Entry 7FJE (electron microscopy, 3.00 A resolution); this record covers chains a and m of the 8 polymer chains in the assembly.

[Chain a]
Name: T-cell surface glycoprotein CD3 zeta chain
From: Homo sapiens
UniProt: P20963 (CD3Z_HUMAN); residues 1-164 here = UniProt positions 1-164
Amino-acid sequence (165 residues; row label = number of the first residue in the row):
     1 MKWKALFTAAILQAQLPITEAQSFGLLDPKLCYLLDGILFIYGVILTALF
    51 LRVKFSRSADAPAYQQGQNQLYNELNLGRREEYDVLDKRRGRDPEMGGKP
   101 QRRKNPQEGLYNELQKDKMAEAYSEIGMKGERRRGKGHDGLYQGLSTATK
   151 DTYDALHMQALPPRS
Unresolved in the structure: 1-21, 55-165
Sequence notes: expression tag (165)
UniProt features mapped onto this chain:
  - modified residue: Ser58 (Phosphoserine), Tyr64 (Phosphotyrosine), Tyr72 (Phosphotyrosine), Tyr83 (Phosphotyrosine), Tyr111 (Phosphotyrosine), Tyr123 (Phosphotyrosine), Tyr142 (Phosphotyrosine), Tyr153 (Phosphotyrosine)

[Chain m]
Name: T cell receptor alpha variable 12-3, Possible J 11 gene segment, T cell receptor alpha chain constant
From: Homo sapiens
UniProt: chimeric construct of A0A0B4J271, A0N4Z6, P01848: residues 2-114 from A0A0B4J271 (TVAL3_HUMAN) positions 2-114 (same numbers); residues 116-132 from A0N4Z6 positions 4-20 (UniProt number = residue number - 112); residues 134-273 from P01848 positions 1-140 (UniProt number = residue number - 133)
Amino-acid sequence (272 residues; row label = number of the first residue in the row):
     2 MKSLRVLLVILWLQLSWVWSQQKEVEQDPGPLSVPEGAIVSLNCTYSNSA
    52 FQYFMWYRQYSRKGPELLMYTYSSGNKEDGRFTAQVDKSSKYISLFIRDS
   102 QPSDSATYLCAMSKGYSTLTFGKGTMLLVSPDIQNPDPAVYQLRDSKSSD
   152 KSVCLFTDFDSQTNVSQSKDSDVYITDKTVLDMRSMDFKSNSAVAWSNKS
   202 DFACANAFNNSIIPEDTFFPSPESSCDVKLVEKSFETDTNLNFQNLSVIG
   252 FRILLLKVAGFNLLMTLRLWSS
Unresolved in the structure: 2-27
Sequence notes: linker (115, 133)
UniProt features mapped onto this chain:
  - glycosylation (N-linked (GlcNAc...) asparagine): Asn44, Asn165, Asn199, Asn210, Asn246
  - region: Cys227 to Ser248 (Connecting peptide)
Disulfide bonds: Cys45-Cys111, Cys155-Cys205

[How chain a and chain m interact]
Pairs across the interface - 15 pairs, chain a then chain m:
  Gln22(a) - Glu233(m)
  Gln22(a) - Lys234(m)
  Ser23(a) - Phe236(m)  hydrogen bond (backbone-backbone)
  Ser23(a) - Glu237(m)
  Ser23(a) - Thr238(m)  hydrogen bond (backbone-side chain)
  Phe24(a) - Thr238(m)  hydrogen bond (backbone-side chain)
  Leu26(a) - Asn243(m)
  Leu26(a) - Asn246(m)
  Leu27(a) - Thr238(m)
  Leu27(a) - Leu242(m)
  Leu27(a) - Asn243(m)
  Leu27(a) - Asn246(m)
  Cys32(a) - Arg253(m)
  Leu35(a) - Arg253(m)
  Asp36(a) - Arg253(m)  salt bridge
Interface residues without a listed pair, chain a (11 interface residues in all): Gly25, Leu31, Leu39
Interface residues without a listed pair, chain m (12 interface residues in all): Ile250, Ile254, Leu257

[Summary]
The interface between chain a and chain m involves 11 residues on one side and 12 on the other, with 3
hydrogen bonds and 1 salt bridge. Polar contacts include Asp36(a)-Arg253(m), Ser23(a)-Thr238(m) and
Phe24(a)-Thr238(m).
Chain a is T-cell surface glycoprotein CD3 zeta chain and chain m is T cell receptor alpha variable 12-3,
Possible J 11 gene segment, T cell receptor alpha chain constant, both from Homo sapiens; the structure,
Cryo-EM structure of a membrane protein(LL), was determined by electron microscopy, deposited together with
7FJD and 7FJF.
